PDB entry 4OM3 | X-ray diffraction, 2.85 A resolution | chains A and D of the 4 polymer chains in the assembly

== Chain A (and D) ==
Name: Transducin-like enhancer protein 1
From: Homo sapiens
Notes: fragment: TLE Q-domain; chain D of this document is another copy of the same molecule, construct and numbering; everything in this record applies to it too
Reference sequence: Q04724 (TLE1_HUMAN); numbering as in UniProt (aligned over 15-156)
Amino-acid sequence (147 residues; row label = number of the first residue in the row):
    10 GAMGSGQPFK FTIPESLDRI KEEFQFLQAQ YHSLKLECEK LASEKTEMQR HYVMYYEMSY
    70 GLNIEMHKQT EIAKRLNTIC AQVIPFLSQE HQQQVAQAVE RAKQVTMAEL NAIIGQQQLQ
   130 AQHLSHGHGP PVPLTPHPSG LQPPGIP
Not modelled in the structure: 10-18, 136-156 (chain D: 10-19, 134, 143-156)
Sequence notes: expression tag (10-14)
Reported in the primary citation:
  - self-association interface (contacts with another copy of this molecule); pairs are residue here / residue on that copy: Arg-84/Glu-118 (salt bridge), Thr-21, Leu-26
  - mutagenesis - L26D/I29D: unchanged binding to TCF3
  - mutagenesis - L26D/I29D: unchanged binding to TCF4

== Chain A / chain D interface ==
Contacting residue pairs - 10 pairs, chain A then chain D:
  Phe-20(A) / Phe-33(D)  hydrophobic
  Phe-20(A) / Gln-37(D)
  Ile-22(A) / Phe-33(D)  hydrophobic
  Pro-23(A) / Lys-30(D)  hydrogen bond (backbone-side chain)
  Leu-26(A) / Leu-26(D)
  Leu-26(A) / Lys-30(D)
  Asp-27(A) / Lys-30(D)  salt bridge
  Ile-29(A) / Leu-26(D)  hydrophobic
  Lys-30(A) / Leu-26(D)
  Phe-33(A) / Ile-22(D)  hydrophobic
Also at the interface, not in a pair above, chain D (7 interface residues in all): Pro-23, Ile-29

== Overview ==
The interface between chain A and chain D involves 8 residues on one side and 7 on the other, with 1 hydrogen
bond and 1 salt bridge. Polar contacts include Asp-27(A)/Lys-30(D) and Pro-23(A)/Lys-30(D). From the paper:
L26D/I29D of chain A leave binding to TCF3 unchanged; a self-association interface involving Thr-21(A),
Leu-26(A) and Arg-84(A).
Chain A and chain D are both Transducin-like enhancer protein 1 (Homo sapiens); the structure, Crystal
structure of human TLE1 Q-domain residues 20-156, was determined by X-ray diffraction, deposited together with
4OM2.
